PDB entry 1E97 | X-ray diffraction, 2.00 A resolution | chain A

# Chain A
Protein: Steroid delta-isomerase
From: Pseudomonas putida
Notes: EC 5.3.3.1
UniProt: P07445 (SDIS_PSEPU); numbering as in UniProt (aligned over 1-131)
Sequence (131 residues; each row starts with the number of its first residue):
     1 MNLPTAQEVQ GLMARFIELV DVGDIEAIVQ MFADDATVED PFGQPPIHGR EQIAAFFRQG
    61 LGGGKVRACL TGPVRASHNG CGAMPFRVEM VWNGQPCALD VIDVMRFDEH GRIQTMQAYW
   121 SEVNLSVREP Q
Not modelled in the structure: 1, 62-64, 128-131
Sequence notes: engineered mutation Phe-16 (Tyr in P07445), Phe-32 (Tyr in P07445), Phe-57 (Tyr in P07445)
UniProt features mapped onto this chain:
  - active site: Asp-40 (Proton acceptor)
  - binding site (substrate): Asp-103
  - mutagenesis: Trp-92 (W92A: Slightly reduces activity. Reduces protein stability), Asp-103 (D103A/L: Reduces activity 100-fold. Reduces activity 10000-fold; when associated with F-16; D103E: Slightly reduces activity. Reduces activity 10000-fold; when associated with F-16 ...), Leu-125 (L125A: Slightly reduces activity and reduces protein stability; when associated with A-127), Val-127 (V127A: Slightly reduces activity and reduces protein stability; when associated with A-125)

# In short
Curated annotation (UniProt) lists active-site residue Asp-40, substrate-binding residue Asp-103 and 4
mutagenesis sites.
Chain A is Steroid delta-isomerase (Pseudomonas putida); the structure, Crystal structure of ketosteroid
isomerase from Pseudomonas putida ; triple mutant y16f/y32f/y57f, was determined by X-ray diffraction (same
publication as 1EA2).
